Entry 7TKH (electron microscopy, 4.40 A resolution (low resolution: residue-level contacts below are approximate; hydrogen-bond / salt-bridge calls are withheld)); this record covers chains A and E of the 27 polymer chains in the assembly.

== Chain A ==
Name: ATP synthase subunit alpha
Source organism: Saccharomyces cerevisiae
Reference sequence: P07251 (ATPA_YEAST); residues 1-510 here correspond to UniProt positions 36-545 (UniProt number = residue number + 35)
Sequence (510 residues; each row starts with the number of its first residue):
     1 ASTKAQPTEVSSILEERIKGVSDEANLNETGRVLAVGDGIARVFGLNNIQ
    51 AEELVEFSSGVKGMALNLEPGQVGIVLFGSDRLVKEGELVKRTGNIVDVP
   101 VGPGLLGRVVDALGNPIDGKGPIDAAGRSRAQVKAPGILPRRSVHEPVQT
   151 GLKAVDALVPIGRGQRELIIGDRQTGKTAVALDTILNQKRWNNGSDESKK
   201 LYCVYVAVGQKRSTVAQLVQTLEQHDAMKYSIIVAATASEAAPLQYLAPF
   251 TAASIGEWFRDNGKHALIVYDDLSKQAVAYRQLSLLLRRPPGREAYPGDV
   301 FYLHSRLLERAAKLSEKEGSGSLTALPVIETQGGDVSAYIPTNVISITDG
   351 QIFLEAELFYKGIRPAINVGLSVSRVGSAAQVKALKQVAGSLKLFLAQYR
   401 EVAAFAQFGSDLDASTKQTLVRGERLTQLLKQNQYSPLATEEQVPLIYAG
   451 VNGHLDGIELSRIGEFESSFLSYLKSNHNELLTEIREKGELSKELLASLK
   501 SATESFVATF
Disordered / not traced: 1-8, 510

== Chain E ==
Name: ATP synthase subunit beta
Source organism: Saccharomyces cerevisiae
Notes: EC 7.1.2.2
Reference sequence: P00830 (ATPB_YEAST); residues 1-478 here correspond to UniProt positions 34-511 (UniProt number = residue number + 33)
Sequence (478 residues; numbered 1 to 478; the number before each row is that of its first residue):
     1 ASAAQSTPITGKVTAVIGAIVDVHFEQSELPAILNALEIKTPQGKLVLEV
    51 AQHLGENTVRTIAMDGTEGLVRGEKVLDTGGPISVPVGRETLGRIINVIG
   101 EPIDERGPIKSKLRKPIHADPPSFAEQSTSAEILETGIKVVDLLAPYARG
   151 GKIGLFGGAGVGKTVFIQELINNIAKAHGGFSVFTGVGERTREGNDLYRE
   201 MKETGVINLEGESKVALVFGQMNEPPGARARVALTGLTIAEYFRDEEGQD
   251 VLLFIDNIFRFTQAGSEVSALLGRIPSAVGYQPTLATDMGLLQERITTTK
   301 KGSVTSVQAVYVPADDLTDPAPATTFAHLDATTVLSRGISELGIYPAVDP
   351 LDSKSRLLDAAVVGQEHYDVASKVQETLQTYKSLQDIIAILGMDELSEQD
   401 KLTVERARKIQRFLSQPFAVAEVFTGIPGKLVRLKDTVASFKAVLEGKYD
   451 NIPEHAFYMVGGIEDVVAKAEKLAAEAN
Disordered / not traced: 1-5, 476-478

== Interface between chain A and chain E ==
Residue-residue contacts - 14 pairs, chain A then chain E:
  Asn47(A) - Arg72(E)
  Ile49(A) - Leu70(E)
  Ile49(A) - Val71(E)
  Ile49(A) - Arg72(E)
  Gln50(A) - Gly69(E)
  Gln50(A) - Leu70(E)
  Ala51(A) - Gly69(E)
  Ala51(A) - Leu70(E)
  Asn67(A) - Val16(E)
  Leu68(A) - Ala15(E)
  Leu68(A) - Val16(E)
  Glu69(A) - Thr14(E)
  Pro70(A) - Thr14(E)
  Gly298(A) - Glu267(E)
Also at the interface, not in a pair above, chain A (10 interface residues in all): Leu66
Also at the interface, not in a pair above, chain E (10 interface residues in all): Ile17, Glu68

== Overview ==
The chain A/chain E interface involves 10 residues from each chain.
Chain A is ATP synthase subunit alpha and chain E is ATP synthase subunit beta, both from Saccharomyces
cerevisiae; the structure, Yeast ATP synthase State 2catalytic(b) with 10 mM ATP backbone model, was
determined by electron microscopy, deposited together with 7TJS, 7TJT, 7TJU, 7TJV, 7TJW, 7TJX and 30 further
entries.
